Entry 8WT9 (electron microscopy, 2.70 A resolution); this record covers chains B and I of the 10 polymer chains in the assembly.

== Chain B ==
Name: IS621 transposase
Source organism: Escherichia coli
Reference sequence: A0A0E0Y1P1 (A0A0E0Y1P1_ECO1C); numbering as in UniProt (aligned over 1-326)
Amino-acid sequence (328 residues; numbered -1 to 326; the number before each row is that of its first residue; numbers below 1 keep their minus sign (Gly-1 is residue -1)):
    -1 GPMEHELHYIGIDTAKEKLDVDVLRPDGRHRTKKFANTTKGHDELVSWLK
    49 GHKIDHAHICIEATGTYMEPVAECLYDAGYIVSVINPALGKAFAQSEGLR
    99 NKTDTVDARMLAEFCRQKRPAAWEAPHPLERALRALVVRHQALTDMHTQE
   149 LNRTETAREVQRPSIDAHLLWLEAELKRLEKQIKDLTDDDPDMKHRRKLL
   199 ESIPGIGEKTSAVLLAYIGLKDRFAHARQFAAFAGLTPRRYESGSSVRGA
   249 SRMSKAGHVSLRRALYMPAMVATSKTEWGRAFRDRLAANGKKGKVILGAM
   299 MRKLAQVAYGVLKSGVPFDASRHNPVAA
Unresolved in the structure: -1 to 3, 240-247, 323-326
Sequence notes: expression tag (-1 to 0)
Ion coordination: Mg2+: Asp11, Glu60 (shared with 2 residues of chain H)
What the authors report for this chain:
  - binding site for target DNA: Ser241
  - binding site for donor DNA: Ser241
  - mutagenesis - D11A/E60A/D102A/D105A, S241A: abolished catalytic activity

== Chain I ==
Molecule: donor DNA-target DNA
Sequence (33 nucleotides; each row starts with the number of its first residue):
     1 TGCAGGCCATAAGTCAATCTACAGATGAGCTCG
Unresolved in the structure: 1-4, 32-33

== Interface between chain B and chain I ==
Residue-residue contacts (24; chain B residue first):
  Thr146(B) - DG24(I)  sugar contact
  Leu149(B) - DG24(I)  phosphate contact
  Leu149(B) - DA25(I)  phosphate contact
  Asn150(B) - DA23(I)  base contact
  Asn150(B) - DG24(I)  sugar contact
  Ile201(B) - DA28(I)  phosphate contact
  Pro202(B) - DA28(I)  phosphate contact
  Gly203(B) - DG27(I)  sugar contact
  Gly203(B) - DA28(I)  hydrogen bond to the phosphate
  Ile204(B) - DG27(I)  sugar contact
  Ile204(B) - DA28(I)  hydrogen bond to the phosphate
  Gly205(B) - DG27(I)  hydrogen bond to the phosphate
  Glu206(B) - DG27(I)  phosphate contact
  Lys207(B) - DT26(I)  phosphate contact
  Lys207(B) - DG27(I)  hydrogen bond to the phosphate
  Thr208(B) - DG27(I)  hydrogen bond to the phosphate
  Tyr264(B) - DA25(I)  base contact
  Met265(B) - DA25(I)  base contact
  Met265(B) - DT26(I)  sugar contact
  Val269(B) - DT26(I)  base contact
  Val269(B) - DG27(I)  base contact
  Val269(B) - DA28(I)  sugar contact
  Lys273(B) - DA28(I)  hydrogen bond to the base
  Lys273(B) - DG29(I)  hydrogen bond to the sugar
Interface residues without a listed pair, chain B (17 interface residues in all): Thr142, Thr274

== In short ==
17 residues of chain B and 7 residues of chain I are in contact, with 7 hydrogen bonds. Polar pairs include
Lys273(B)-DA28(I), Lys273(B)-DG29(I) and Gly203(B)-DA28(I). The Mg2+ site is built by Asp11(B) and Glu60(B).
From the paper: a binding site for target DNA at Ser241(B); D11A/E60A/D102A/D105A and S241A of chain B abolish
catalytic activity.
Here chain B is IS621 transposase (Escherichia coli) and chain I is donor DNA-target DNA. Entry 8WT9 (Cryo-EM
structure of the IS621 recombinase in complex with bridge RNA, donor DNA, and target DNA ...) was determined
by electron microscopy, deposited together with 8WT6, 8WT7 and 8WT8.
